PDB entry 8QU6 | electron microscopy, 3.45 A resolution | chains F and P of the 10 polymer chains in the assembly

== Chain F ==
Name: RNA polymerase sigma factor SigA
From: Mycolicibacterium smegmatis MC2 155
UniProt: A0QW02 (A0QW02_MYCS2); residues 1-466 here = UniProt positions 1-466
Chain sequence (466 residues; numbered 1 to 466; the number before each row is that of its first residue):
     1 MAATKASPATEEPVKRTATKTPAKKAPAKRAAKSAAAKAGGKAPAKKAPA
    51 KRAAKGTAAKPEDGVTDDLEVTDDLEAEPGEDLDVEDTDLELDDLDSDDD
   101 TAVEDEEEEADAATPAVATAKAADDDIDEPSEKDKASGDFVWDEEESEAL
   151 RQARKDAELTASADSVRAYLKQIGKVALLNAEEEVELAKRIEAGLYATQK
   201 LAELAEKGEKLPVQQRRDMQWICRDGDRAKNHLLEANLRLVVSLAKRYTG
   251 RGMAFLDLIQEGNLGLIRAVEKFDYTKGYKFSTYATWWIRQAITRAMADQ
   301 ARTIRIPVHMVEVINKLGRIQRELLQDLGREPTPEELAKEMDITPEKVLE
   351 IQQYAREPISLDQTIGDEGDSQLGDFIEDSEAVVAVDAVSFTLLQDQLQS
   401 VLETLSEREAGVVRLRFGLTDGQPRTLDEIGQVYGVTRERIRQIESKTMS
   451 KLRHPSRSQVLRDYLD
Unresolved in the structure: 1-138, 362-387

== Chain P ==
Molecule: 22-nt DNA strand
Sequence (22 nucleotides; numbered 1 to 22; the number before each row is that of its first residue):
     1 CAATTTAACACTTTTGTCAAGC

== Chain F / chain P interface ==
Contacting residue pairs (8; chain F residue first):
  Arg-416(F) / DG16(P)  salt bridge to the phosphate
  Thr-426(F) / DT15(P)  sugar contact
  Thr-426(F) / DG16(P)  hydrogen bond to the phosphate
  Leu-427(F) / DG16(P)  hydrogen bond to the phosphate
  Leu-427(F) / DT17(P)  base contact
  Arg-438(F) / DG16(P)  hydrogen bond to the base
  Arg-438(F) / DT17(P)  hydrogen bond to the base
  Glu-439(F) / DC18(P)  base contact
Also at the interface, not in a pair above, chain F (7 interface residues in all): Asp-428, Arg-442
Also at the interface, not in a pair above, chain P (5 interface residues in all): DA19

== In short ==
The interface between chain F and chain P involves 7 residues on one side and 5 on the other, with 4 hydrogen
bonds and 1 salt bridge. Polar contacts include Arg-438(F)/DG16(P), Arg-438(F)/DT17(P) and Thr-426(F)/DG16(P).
Chain F is RNA polymerase sigma factor SigA (Mycolicibacterium smegmatis MC2 155) and chain P is a 22-nt DNA
strand; the structure, Mycobacterium smegnatis RNA polymerase transcription initiation complex with SigmaA,
RbpA, HelD and an upstream-fork promoter fragment, was determined by electron microscopy (same publication as
8Q3I, 8QN8, 8QTI, 8R2M, 8R3M, 8R6P and 8R6R).
